PDB entry 8Y3Y | electron microscopy, 3.33 A resolution | chains A and B of the 6 polymer chains in the assembly

Chain A (and B):
Protein: SIR2-like domain-containing protein
From: Bacillus subtilis
Notes: chain B of this document is another copy of the same molecule, construct and numbering; everything in this record applies to it too
UniProt: D4G637 (D4G637_BACNB); numbering as in UniProt (aligned over 1-1005)
Amino-acid sequence (1005 residues; row label = number of the first residue in the row):
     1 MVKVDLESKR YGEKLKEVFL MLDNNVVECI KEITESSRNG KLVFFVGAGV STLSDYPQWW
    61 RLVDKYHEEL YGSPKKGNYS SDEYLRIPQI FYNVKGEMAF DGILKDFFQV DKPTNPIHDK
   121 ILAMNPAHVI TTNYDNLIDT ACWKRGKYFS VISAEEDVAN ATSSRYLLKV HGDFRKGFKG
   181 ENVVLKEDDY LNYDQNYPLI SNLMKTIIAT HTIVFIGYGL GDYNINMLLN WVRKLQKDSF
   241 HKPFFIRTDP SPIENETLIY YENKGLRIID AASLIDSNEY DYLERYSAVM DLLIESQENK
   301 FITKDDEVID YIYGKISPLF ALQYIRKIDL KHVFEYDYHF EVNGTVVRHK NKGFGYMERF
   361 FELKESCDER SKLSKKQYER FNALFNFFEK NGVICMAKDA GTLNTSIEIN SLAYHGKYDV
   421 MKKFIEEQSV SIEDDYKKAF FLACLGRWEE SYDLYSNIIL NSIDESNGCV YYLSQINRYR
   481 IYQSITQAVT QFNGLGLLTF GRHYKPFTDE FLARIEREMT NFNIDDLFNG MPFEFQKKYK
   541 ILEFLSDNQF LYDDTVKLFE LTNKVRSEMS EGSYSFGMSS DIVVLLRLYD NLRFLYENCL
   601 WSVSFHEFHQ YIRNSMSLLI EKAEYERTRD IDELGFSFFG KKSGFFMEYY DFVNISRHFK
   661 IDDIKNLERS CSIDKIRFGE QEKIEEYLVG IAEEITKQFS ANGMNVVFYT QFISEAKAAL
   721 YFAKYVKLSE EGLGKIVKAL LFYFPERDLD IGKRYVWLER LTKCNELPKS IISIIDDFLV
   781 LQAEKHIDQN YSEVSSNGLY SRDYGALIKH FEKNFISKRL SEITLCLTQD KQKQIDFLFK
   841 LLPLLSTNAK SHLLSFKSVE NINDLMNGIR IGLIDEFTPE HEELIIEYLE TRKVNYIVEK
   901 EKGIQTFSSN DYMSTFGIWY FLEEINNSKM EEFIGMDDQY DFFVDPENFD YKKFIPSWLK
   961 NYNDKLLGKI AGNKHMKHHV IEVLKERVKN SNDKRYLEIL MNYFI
Unresolved in the structure: 1-11, 492-505, 632-643, 899-909 (chain B: 1-5, 495-503, 566-576, 635-643, 899-911)
From the paper describing this entry:
  - catalytic residues: Asn133, Tyr134, Asp135, His171 (by similarity / conservation)
  - mutagenesis - Y134A, D135A, H171A, N202A, L1000A/M1001A: decreased catalytic activity on TTP
  - mutagenesis - R86E: decreased catalytic activity
  - mutagenesis - Y260E: unchanged catalytic activity
  - mutagenesis - R86E: decreased stability

Interface between chain A and chain B:
Pairs across the interface - 88 pairs, chain A then chain B:
  Lys41(A) - Ala159(B)
  Leu122(A) - Asn521(B)  hydrogen bond (backbone-side chain)
  Trp143(A) - Tyr471(B)
  Trp143(A) - Arg478(B)
  Lys144(A) - Glu518(B)
  Lys144(A) - Met519(B)
  Lys144(A) - Phe522(B)
  Arg145(A) - Thr520(B)
  Arg145(A) - Asn521(B)
  Arg145(A) - Phe522(B)
  Gly146(A) - Phe522(B)
  Gly146(A) - Asn523(B)  hydrogen bond (backbone-backbone)
  Gly146(A) - Asp526(B)
  Lys147(A) - Asp526(B)
  Tyr148(A) - Gly530(B)
  Ala159(A) - Thr210(B)
  Ala161(A) - Phe533(B)
  Thr162(A) - Phe533(B)
  Arg165(A) - Asp526(B)  salt bridge
  Thr210(A) - Ala159(B)
  Tyr471(A) - Trp143(B)
  Gln475(A) - Trp143(B)
  Gln475(A) - Arg145(B)
  Arg478(A) - Trp143(B)
  Glu518(A) - Lys144(B)
  Met519(A) - Lys144(B)
  Thr520(A) - Arg145(B)
  Asn521(A) - Leu122(B)  hydrogen bond (side chain-backbone)
  Asn521(A) - Ala123(B)
  Asn521(A) - Arg145(B)
  Phe522(A) - Lys144(B)
  Phe522(A) - Arg145(B)
  Phe522(A) - Gly146(B)
  Asn523(A) - Gly146(B)  hydrogen bond (backbone-backbone)
  Asp526(A) - Gly146(B)
  Asp526(A) - Lys147(B)
  Asp526(A) - Arg165(B)  salt bridge
  Gly530(A) - Tyr148(B)
  Pro532(A) - Thr162(B)
  Phe533(A) - Asn160(B)
  Phe533(A) - Ala161(B)
  Phe533(A) - Thr162(B)
  Gln549(A) - Tyr552(B)
  Tyr552(A) - Gln549(B)
  Tyr552(A) - Tyr552(B)  hydrophobic
  Thr555(A) - Thr555(B)
  Thr555(A) - Phe559(B)
  Val556(A) - Gln610(B)
  Phe559(A) - Thr555(B)
  Phe559(A) - Phe559(B)  hydrophobic
  Phe559(A) - Asn614(B)
  Phe559(A) - Leu618(B)  hydrophobic
  Glu560(A) - Gln610(B)  hydrogen bond
  Asn563(A) - Asn614(B)
  Lys564(A) - Asp663(B)  salt bridge
  Lys564(A) - Asn666(B)
  Ser567(A) - Asn666(B)
  Ser567(A) - Arg669(B)
  Glu571(A) - Arg669(B)  salt bridge
  Gln610(A) - Val556(B)
  Gln610(A) - Glu560(B)  hydrogen bond
  Asn614(A) - Phe559(B)
  Asn614(A) - Asn563(B)
  Leu618(A) - Phe559(B)  hydrophobic
  Arg627(A) - Asn992(B)  hydrogen bond
  Thr628(A) - Lys994(B)
  Asp630(A) - Asn992(B)
  Asp630(A) - Asp993(B)
  Ile631(A) - Asp993(B)
  Ile631(A) - Lys994(B)
  Ile631(A) - Arg995(B)
  Asp663(A) - Lys564(B)  salt bridge
  Asn666(A) - Lys564(B)
  Lys960(A) - Asp632(B)
  Lys960(A) - Glu633(B)
  Lys960(A) - Leu634(B)
  Ser991(A) - Leu634(B)
  Asn992(A) - Arg627(B)  hydrogen bond
  Asn992(A) - Asp630(B)
  Asp993(A) - Asp630(B)
  Asp993(A) - Ile631(B)
  Lys994(A) - Thr628(B)
  Lys994(A) - Asp630(B)
  Lys994(A) - Ile631(B)
  Arg995(A) - Ile631(B)
  Tyr996(A) - Leu634(B)  hydrophobic
  Met1001(A) - Met1001(B)  hydrophobic
  Ile1005(A) - Ile1005(B)  hydrophobic
Also at the interface, not in a pair above, chain A (65 interface residues in all): Ala123, Val158, Asn160, Ala209, Arg517, Asn529, Met531, Asp553, Leu558, Ser570, Ser617
Also at the interface, not in a pair above, chain B (63 interface residues in all): Lys41, Asp119, Val158, Ala209, Gln475, Asn529, Pro532, Asp553, Leu558, Arg613, Lys960

Overview:
The interface between chain A and chain B involves 65 residues on one side and 63 on the other; the contacts
include 8 hydrogen bonds and 5 salt bridges. Among the polar pairs are Arg165(A)-Asp526(B),
Lys564(A)-Asp663(B) and Glu571(A)-Arg669(B). From the paper: catalytic residues Asn133(A), Tyr134(A) and
Asp135(A) among others; Y134A, D135A and H171A of chain A, among others, reduce catalytic activity on TTP; 7
substitutions were tested in all.
Both chains are SIR2-like domain-containing protein (Bacillus subtilis). Entry 8Y3Y (The Cryo-EM structure of
anti-phage defense associated DSR2 tetramer bound with two DSAD1 inhibitors (opposite side)) was determined by
electron microscopy (same publication as 8Y13, 8Y34, 8Y3M, 8Y3W and 8ZC9).
